PDB entry 4FRK | X-ray diffraction, 2.10 A resolution | chain A

# Chain A
Name: Beta-secretase 1
Source organism: Homo sapiens
Notes: EC 3.4.23.46; fragment: catalytic domain
UniProt: P56817 (BACE1_HUMAN); residues -18 to 392 here correspond to UniProt positions 43-453 (UniProt number = residue number + 61)
Amino-acid sequence (411 residues; row label = number of the first residue in the row; numbers below 1 keep their minus sign (Leu-18 is residue -18)):
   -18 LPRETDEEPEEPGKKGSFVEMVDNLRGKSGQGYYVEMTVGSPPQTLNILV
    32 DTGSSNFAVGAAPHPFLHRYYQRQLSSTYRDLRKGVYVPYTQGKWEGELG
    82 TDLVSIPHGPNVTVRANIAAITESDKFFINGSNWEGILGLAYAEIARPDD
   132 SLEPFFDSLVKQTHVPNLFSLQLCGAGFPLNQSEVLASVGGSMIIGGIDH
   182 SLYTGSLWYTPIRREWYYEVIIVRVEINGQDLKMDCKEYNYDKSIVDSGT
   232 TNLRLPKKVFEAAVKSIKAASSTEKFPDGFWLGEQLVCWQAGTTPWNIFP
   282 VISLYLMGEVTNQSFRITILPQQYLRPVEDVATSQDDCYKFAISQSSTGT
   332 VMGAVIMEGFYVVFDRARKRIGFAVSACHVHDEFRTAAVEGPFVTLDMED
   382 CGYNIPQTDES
Unresolved in the structure: -18 to -2, 158-167, 310-317, 386-392
Disulfide bonds: Cys155-Cys359, Cys217-Cys382
Construct notes: engineered mutation Lys-5 (Arg56 in P56817), Lys-4 (Arg57 in P56817)
Residues lining bound ligands: DWD ((4S)-2'-(2-methylpropoxy)-7'-(pyrimidin-5-yl)spiro[1,3-oxazole-4,9'-xanthen]-2-amine): Gly11, Gln12, Gly13, Leu30, Asp32, Gly34, Ser35, Val69, Tyr71, Trp76, Phe108, Ile110, Trp115, Ile118, Ile126, Arg128, Tyr198, Asp228, Gly230, Thr231, Thr232
Curated features (UniProtKB/Swiss-Prot):
  - active site: Asp32, Asp228
  - modified residue (N6-acetyllysine): Lys65, Lys214, Lys218, Lys224, Lys238, Lys239, Lys246
  - glycosylation (N-linked (GlcNAc...) asparagine): Asn92, Asn111, Asn162, Asn293

# Summary
Bound to chain A: compound DWD. UniProt lists active-site residues Asp32 and Asp228.
Chain A is Beta-secretase 1 (Homo sapiens); the structure, Crystal structure of BACE1 in complex with
aminooxazoline xanthene 11a, was determined by X-ray diffraction (same publication as 4FRI and 4FRJ).
